8QBS - chain A; structure by electron microscopy, 3.67 A resolution.

# Chain A
Name: Phage shock protein A, PspA
Source organism: Nostoc punctiforme
Notes: engineered mutation(s): F197K, L200K
Reference sequence: B2J6D9 (B2J6D9_NOSP7); residue numbers follow UniProt; this construct covers 1-258
Chain sequence (258 residues; row label = number of the first residue in the row):
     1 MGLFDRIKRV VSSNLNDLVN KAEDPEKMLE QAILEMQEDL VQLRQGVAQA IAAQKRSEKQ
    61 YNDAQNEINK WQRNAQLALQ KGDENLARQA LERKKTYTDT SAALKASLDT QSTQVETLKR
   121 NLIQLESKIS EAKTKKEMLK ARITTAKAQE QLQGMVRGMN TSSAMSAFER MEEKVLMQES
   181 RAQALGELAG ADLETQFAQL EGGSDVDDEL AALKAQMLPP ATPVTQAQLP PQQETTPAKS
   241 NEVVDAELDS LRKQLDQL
Unresolved in the structure: 191-202, 214-258
UniProt features mapped onto this chain:
  - mutagenesis: Asp192 to Leu258 (Abolishes ring and filament formation), Phe197 to Leu200 (Forms fewer rings and filaments with uniform diameter, loss of tilting during oligomerization), Pro220 to Leu258 (Wild-type ring and filament formation)
Reported in the primary citation:
  - conformationally variable residues (domain motion): Ala211

# In short
Curated annotation (UniProt) lists 6 mutagenesis sites. The paper reports conformational variability at
Ala211.
Chain A is Phage shock protein A, PspA (Nostoc punctiforme); the structure, Cryo-EM structure of
Vipp1-F197K/L200K helical filament with lattice 1 (Vipp1-F197K/L200K_L1), was determined by electron
microscopy (same publication as 8QBR, 8QBV and 8QBW).
